Entry 9UD6 (electron microscopy, 2.65 A resolution); this record covers chains E and F of the 6 polymer chains in the assembly.

[Chain E]
Molecule: Na(+)-translocating NADH-quinone reductase subunit E
From: Vibrio cholerae O395
Notes: EC 7.2.1.1
Reference sequence: A5F5Y5 (NQRE_VIBC3); numbering as in UniProt (aligned over 1-198)
Sequence (198 residues; each row starts with the number of its first residue):
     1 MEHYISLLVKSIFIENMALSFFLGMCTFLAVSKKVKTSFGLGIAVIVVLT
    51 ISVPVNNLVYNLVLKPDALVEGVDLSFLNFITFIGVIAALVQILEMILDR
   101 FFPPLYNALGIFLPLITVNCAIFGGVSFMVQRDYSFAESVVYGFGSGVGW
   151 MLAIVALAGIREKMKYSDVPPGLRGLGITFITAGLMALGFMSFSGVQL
Ion coordination: 2Fe-2S cluster Fe: C26, C120 (shared with 2 residues of chain D)
Ligand contacts: 2Fe-2S cluster (FES): G24, M25, C26, V118, N119, C120

[Chain F]
Molecule: Na(+)-translocating NADH-quinone reductase subunit F
From: Vibrio cholerae O395
Notes: EC 7.2.1.1
Reference sequence: A5F5Y4 (NQRF_VIBC3); numbering as in UniProt (aligned over 1-408)
Sequence (414 residues; each row starts with the number of its first residue):
     1 MSTIIFGVVMFTLIILALVLVILFAKSKLVPTGDITISINGDPEKAIVTQ
    51 PGGKLLTALAGAGVFVSSACGGGGSCGQCRVKIKSGGGDILPTELDHISK
   101 GEAREGERLACQVAVKADMDLELPEEIFGVKKWECTVISNDNKATFIKEL
   151 KLAIPDGESVPFRAGGYIQIEAPAHHVKYADFDVPEKYRGDWDKFNLFRY
   201 ESKVDEPIIRAYSMANYPEEFGIIMLNVRIATPPPNNPNVPPGQMSSYIW
   251 SLKAGDKCTISGPFGEFFAKDTDAEMVFIGGGAGMAPMRSHIFDQLKRLK
   301 SKRKMSYWYGARSKREMFYVEDFDGLAAENDNFVWHCALSDPQPEDNWTG
   351 YTGFIHNVLYENYLKDHEAPEDCEYYMCGPPMMNAAVINMLKNLGVEEEN
   401 ILLDDFGGHHHHHH
Unresolved in the structure: 409-414
Sequence notes: expression tag (409-414)
Ion coordination: 2Fe-2S cluster Fe: C70, C79
Ligand contacts:
  - FAD (flavin-adenine dinucleotide): Y167, R210, A211, Y212, S213, N227, V228, R229, A231, V240, P241, P242, G243, Q244, M245, S246, A283, D405, F406
  - 2Fe-2S cluster (FES): L56, C70, G71, G72, G74, S75, C76, C79, C111
UniProt features mapped onto this chain:
  - binding site ([2Fe-2S] cluster): C70, C76, C79, C111

[Interface between chain E and chain F]
Residue-residue contacts (17; chain E residue first):
  V63(E) with M10(F), hydrophobic
  V70(E) with F6(F), hydrophobic
  L75(E) with G7(F); M10(F), hydrophobic
  L78(E) with M10(F), hydrophobic; F11(F), hydrophobic
  I81(E) with F11(F), hydrophobic
  T82(E) with I14(F)
  G85(E) with L18(F)
  A89(E) with I22(F), hydrophobic
  Q92(E) with I22(F)
  I93(E) with V21(F), hydrophobic; A25(F), hydrophobic
  M96(E) with K26(F); L29(F), hydrophobic
  D99(E) with K116(F), salt bridge
  R100(E) with L29(F), hydrogen bond (side chain-backbone)
Also at the interface, not in a pair above, chain E (20 interface residues in all): L69, D74, F77, V86, I97, Y106, N107
Also at the interface, not in a pair above, chain F (17 interface residues in all): T3, I15, K28, D89, P92

[In short]
20 residues of chain E face 17 of chain F across their interface; the contacts include 1 hydrogen bond and 1
salt bridge. Among the polar pairs are D99(E)-K116(F) and R100(E)-L29(F). Ligands of chain E: 2Fe-2S cluster.
Here chain E is Na(+)-translocating NADH-quinone reductase subunit E and chain F is Na(+)-translocating
NADH-quinone reductase subunit F, both from Vibrio cholerae O395. Entry 9UD6 (Cryo-EM structure of
Na+-translocating NADH-ubiquinone oxidoreductase from Vibrio cholerae reduced by NADH, in the absence of ...)
was determined by electron microscopy (same publication as 9U5G, 9UD3, 9UD4, 9UD5, 9UD8, 9UD9 and 4 further
entries).
